Entry 1QLH (X-ray diffraction, 2.07 A resolution); this record covers chain A.

Chain A:
Molecule: Alcohol dehydrogenase
From: Equus caballus
Notes: EC 1.1.1.1
Reference sequence: P00327 (ADHE_HORSE); numbering as in UniProt (aligned over 1-374)
Amino-acid sequence (374 residues; row label = number of the first residue in the row):
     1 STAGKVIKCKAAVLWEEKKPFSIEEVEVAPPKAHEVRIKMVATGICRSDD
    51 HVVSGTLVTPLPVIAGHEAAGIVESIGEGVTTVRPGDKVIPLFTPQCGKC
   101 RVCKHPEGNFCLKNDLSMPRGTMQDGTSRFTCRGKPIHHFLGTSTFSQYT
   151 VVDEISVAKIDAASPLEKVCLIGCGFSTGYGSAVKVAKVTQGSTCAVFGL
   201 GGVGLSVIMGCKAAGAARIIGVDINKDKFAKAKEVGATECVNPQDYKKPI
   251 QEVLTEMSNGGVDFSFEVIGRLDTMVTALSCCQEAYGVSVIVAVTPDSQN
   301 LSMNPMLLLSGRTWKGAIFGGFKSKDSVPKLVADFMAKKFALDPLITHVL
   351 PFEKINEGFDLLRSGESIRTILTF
Differences from the reference sequence: engineered mutation A293 (Gly in P00327), T295 (Pro in P00327)
Metal / ion sites: Zn2+ site 1: C46, H67, C174; Zn2+ site 2: C97, C100, C103, C111
Small-molecule neighbours: NAD (nicotinamide-adenine-dinucleotide): C46, R47, S48, H51, F93, C174, T178, G199, L200, G201, G202, V203, V222, D223, I224, N225, K228, V268, I269, R271, T274, V292, A293, V294, L309, A317, I318, F319, R369

Overview:
Bound to chain A: NAD. The Zn2+ site 1 is built by C46, H67 and C174. C97, C100, C103 and C111 coordinate Zn2+
site 2.
Chain A is Alcohol dehydrogenase (Equus caballus); the structure, Horse liver alcohol dehydrogenase complexed
to NAD double mutant of gly 293 ala and pro 295 ..., was determined by X-ray diffraction, deposited together
with 1QLJ.
